Entry 7AD1 (electron microscopy, 2.92 A resolution); this record covers chains A and C of the 3 polymer chains in the assembly.

== Chain A (and C) ==
Protein: Spike glycoprotein, Envelope glycoprotein, SARS-CoV-2 S protein
Source organism: Severe acute respiratory syndrome coronavirus 2
Notes: chain C of this document is another copy of the same molecule, construct and numbering; everything in this record applies to it too
UniProt: chimeric construct of P0DTC2, M1E1E4: residues 1-1208 from P0DTC2 (SPIKE_SARS2) positions 1-1208 (same numbers); residues 1211-1238 from M1E1E4 positions 1-28 (UniProt number = residue number - 1210)
Amino-acid sequence (1297 residues; row label = number of the first residue in the row):
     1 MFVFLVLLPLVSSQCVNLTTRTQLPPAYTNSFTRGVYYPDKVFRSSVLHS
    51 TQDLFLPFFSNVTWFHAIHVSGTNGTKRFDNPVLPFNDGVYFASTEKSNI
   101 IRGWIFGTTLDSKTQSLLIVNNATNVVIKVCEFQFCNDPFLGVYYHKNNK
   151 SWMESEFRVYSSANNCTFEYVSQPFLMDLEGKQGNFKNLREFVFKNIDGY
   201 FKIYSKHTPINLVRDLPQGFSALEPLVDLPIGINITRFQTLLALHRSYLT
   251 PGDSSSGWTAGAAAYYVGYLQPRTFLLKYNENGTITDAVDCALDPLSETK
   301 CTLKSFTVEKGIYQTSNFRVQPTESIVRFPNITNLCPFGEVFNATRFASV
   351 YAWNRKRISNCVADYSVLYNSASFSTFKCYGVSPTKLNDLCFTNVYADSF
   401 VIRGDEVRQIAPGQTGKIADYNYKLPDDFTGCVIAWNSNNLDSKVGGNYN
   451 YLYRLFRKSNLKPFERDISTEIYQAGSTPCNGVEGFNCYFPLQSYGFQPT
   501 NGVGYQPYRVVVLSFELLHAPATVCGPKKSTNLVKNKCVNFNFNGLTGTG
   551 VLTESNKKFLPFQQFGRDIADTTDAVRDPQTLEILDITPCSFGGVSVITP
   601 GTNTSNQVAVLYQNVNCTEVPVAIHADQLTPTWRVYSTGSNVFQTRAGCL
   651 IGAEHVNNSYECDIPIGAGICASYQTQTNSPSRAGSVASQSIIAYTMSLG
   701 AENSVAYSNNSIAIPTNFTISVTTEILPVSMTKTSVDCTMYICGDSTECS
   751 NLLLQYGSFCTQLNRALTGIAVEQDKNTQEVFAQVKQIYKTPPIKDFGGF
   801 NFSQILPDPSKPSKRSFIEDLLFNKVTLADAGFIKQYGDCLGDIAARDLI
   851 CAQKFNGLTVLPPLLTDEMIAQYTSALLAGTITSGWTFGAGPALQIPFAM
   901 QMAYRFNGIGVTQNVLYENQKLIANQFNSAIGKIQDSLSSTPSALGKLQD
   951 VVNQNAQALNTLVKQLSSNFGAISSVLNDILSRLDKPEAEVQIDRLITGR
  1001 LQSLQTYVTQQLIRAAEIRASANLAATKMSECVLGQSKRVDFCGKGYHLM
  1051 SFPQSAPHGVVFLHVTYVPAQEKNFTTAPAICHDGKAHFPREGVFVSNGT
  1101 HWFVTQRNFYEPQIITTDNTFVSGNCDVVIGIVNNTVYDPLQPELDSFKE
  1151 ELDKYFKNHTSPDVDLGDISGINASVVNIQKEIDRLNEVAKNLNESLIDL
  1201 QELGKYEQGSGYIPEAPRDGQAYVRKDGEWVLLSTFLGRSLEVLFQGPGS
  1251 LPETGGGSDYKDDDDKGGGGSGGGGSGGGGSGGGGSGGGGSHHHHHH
Not modelled in the structure: 1-26, 70-81, 86-87, 114-115, 132-165, 173-185, 243-262, 443-448, 471-489, 502-503, 621-640, 677-689, 812, 828-854, 1148-1297 (chain C: 1-26, 66-80, 132-165, 173-185, 243-263, 445-448, 455-461, 471-490, 621-640, 677-689, 812, 828-855, 1148-1297)
Construct notes: conflict N614 (Asp in P0DTC2), S682 (Arg in P0DTC2), G685 (Arg in P0DTC2), P892 (Ala in P0DTC2), P942 (Ala in P0DTC2), P987 (Val in P0DTC2); linker (1209-1210, 1239-1241)
Swiss-Prot annotation at these positions:
  - region: N280 to C301 (Putative superantigen), R403 to D405 (Integrin-binding motif), N448 to F456 (Immunodominant HLA epitope recognized by the CD8+), P681, R683, A684 (Putative superantigen), S816 to Y837 (Fusion peptide 1), K835 to F855 (Fusion peptide 2), D1163 to E1202 (Heptad repeat 2)
  - site: R815, S816 (Cleavage)
  - glycosylation: N17 (N-linked (GlcNAc...) (complex) asparagine), N61 (N-linked (GlcNAc...) (hybrid) asparagine), N74 (N-linked (GlcNAc...) (complex) asparagine), N122 (N-linked (GlcNAc...) (hybrid) asparagine), N149 (N-linked (GlcNAc...) (complex) asparagine), N165 (N-linked (GlcNAc...) (complex) asparagine), N234 (N-linked (GlcNAc...) (high mannose) asparagine), N282 (N-linked (GlcNAc...) (complex) asparagine), T323 (O-linked (GalNAc) threonine), S325 (O-linked (HexNAc...) serine), N331 (N-linked (GlcNAc...) (complex) asparagine), N343 (N-linked (GlcNAc...) (complex) asparagine), N603 (N-linked (GlcNAc...) (hybrid) asparagine), N616 (N-linked (GlcNAc...) (complex) asparagine), N657 (N-linked (GlcNAc...) (complex) asparagine), T676 (O-linked (GlcNAc...) threonine), T678 (O-linked (GlcNAc...) threonine), N709 (N-linked (GlcNAc...) (high mannose) asparagine), N717 (N-linked (GlcNAc...) (hybrid) asparagine), N801 (N-linked (GlcNAc...) (hybrid) asparagine) and 6 more in UniProt
Cystine bridges: C131-C166, C291-C301, C379-C432, C538-C590, C617-C649, C662-C671, C738-C760, C743-C749, C1032-C1043, C1082-C1126
Covalent attachments: N-acetylglucosamine (NAG) linked to N709, N717, N801, N1074, N1098, N1134
What the authors report for this chain:
  - mutagenesis - T941P, A944G, K986P (10-fold): increased binding to ACE2
  - mutagenesis - T941P, A944P, K986P (3-fold): increased expression
  - mutagenesis - K986P: decreased stability
  - mutagenesis - T572I: increased stability
  - mutagenesis - T572I: decreased binding to ACE2
  - mutagenesis - T572I: abolished binding to CR3022

== Interface between chain A and chain C ==
Pairs across the interface (141):
  Y38(A) - L560(C)
  K41(A) - H519(C)
  K41(A) - A520(C)
  K41(A) - F562(C)
  K41(A) - Q563(C)
  K41(A) - Q564(C)
  V42(A) - Q563(C)
  V42(A) - F565(C)  hydrophobic
  V42(A) - R567(C)
  F43(A) - K558(C)
  F43(A) - F559(C)  hydrophobic
  F43(A) - Q563(C)
  F43(A) - F565(C)  hydrogen bond (backbone-backbone)
  F43(A) - G566(C)
  F43(A) - R567(C)  hydrogen bond (backbone-backbone)
  Y200(A) - R355(C)
  Y200(A) - Y396(C)
  E224(A) - F562(C)
  P225(A) - F562(C)  hydrophobic
  P230(A) - R357(C)
  P230(A) - Y396(C)
  Y369(A) - T415(C)
  G413(A) - P987(C)
  D737(A) - N317(C)  hydrogen bond
  M740(A) - R319(C)
  Q755(A) - S968(C)
  Q755(A) - N969(C)
  Q755(A) - F970(C)  hydrogen bond (backbone-backbone)
  Q755(A) - G971(C)
  Y756(A) - Q965(C)  hydrogen bond (backbone-side chain)
  Y756(A) - F970(C)
  G757(A) - Q965(C)
  G757(A) - S968(C)
  S758(A) - T961(C)
  S758(A) - Q965(C)  hydrogen bond (backbone-side chain)
  F759(A) - Q965(C)
  F759(A) - Q1002(C)
  F759(A) - S1003(C)
  Q762(A) - T961(C)
  Q762(A) - T1006(C)
  R765(A) - T961(C)
  K786(A) - G700(C)
  Q787(A) - A701(C)
  I788(A) - L699(C)  hydrophobic
  I788(A) - G700(C)
  I788(A) - A701(C)  hydrogen bond (backbone-backbone)
  I788(A) - E702(C)
  I788(A) - N703(C)  hydrogen bond (backbone-backbone)
  Y789(A) - N703(C)
  Y789(A) - V705(C)  hydrophobic
  K790(A) - E702(C)
  K790(A) - N703(C)
  P792(A) - Y707(C)  hydrophobic
  D796(A) - Y707(C)  hydrogen bond (backbone-side chain)
  D796(A) - N709(C)  hydrogen bond
  F797(A) - Y707(C)
  G857(A) - F592(C)
  L858(A) - F592(C)
  T859(A) - F592(C)
  V860(A) - N614(C)  hydrogen bond (backbone-side chain)
  L861(A) - Q613(C)
  P863(A) - A668(C)  hydrogen bond (backbone-backbone)
  L864(A) - P665(C)  hydrophobic
  L864(A) - A668(C)
  L864(A) - G669(C)  hydrogen bond (backbone-backbone)
  L865(A) - M697(C)  hydrophobic
  T866(A) - A668(C)
  T866(A) - G669(C)
  M869(A) - G669(C)
  M869(A) - M697(C)
  M869(A) - L699(C)
  Q872(A) - L699(C)
  Y873(A) - L699(C)
  T883(A) - V705(C)
  T883(A) - Y707(C)
  G889(A) - D1041(C)
  A890(A) - G1046(C)
  A890(A) - Y1047(C)  hydrophobic
  P892(A) - P1069(C)
  L894(A) - A713(C)
  L894(A) - P715(C)
  L894(A) - E1072(C)
  Q895(A) - V705(C)
  Q895(A) - A706(C)
  Q895(A) - S711(C)
  Q895(A) - I712(C)
  Q895(A) - A713(C)  hydrogen bond (backbone-backbone)
  Q895(A) - N1074(C)
  I896(A) - Y707(C)
  I896(A) - I712(C)  hydrophobic
  P897(A) - Y707(C)  hydrophobic
  P897(A) - N709(C)
  P897(A) - S711(C)
  P897(A) - T1077(C)
  F898(A) - Y707(C)  hydrogen bond (backbone-side chain)
  M900(A) - T1077(C)
  M900(A) - A1078(C)
  M900(A) - V1094(C)  hydrophobic
  Y904(A) - V1094(C)
  Y904(A) - R1107(C)
  Q913(A) - P1090(C)  hydrogen bond (side chain-backbone)
  N914(A) - F1089(C)
  N914(A) - F1121(C)
  N914(A) - S1123(C)  hydrogen bond
  Y917(A) - P1079(C)  hydrophobic
  Y917(A) - F1089(C)  hydrophobic
  Y917(A) - V1129(C)  hydrophobic
  E918(A) - S1123(C)  hydrogen bond
  E918(A) - V1128(C)
  Q920(A) - I1130(C)
  V963(A) - A570(C)
  K964(A) - I569(C)
  L966(A) - A570(C)
  S967(A) - D571(C)
  S975(A) - D571(C)
  V976(A) - D571(C)
  N978(A) - T547(C)  hydrogen bond (side chain-backbone)
  N978(A) - G548(C)
  L981(A) - K386(C)  hydrogen bond (backbone-side chain)
  S982(A) - K386(C)
  S982(A) - T547(C)
  R983(A) - G381(C)  hydrogen bond (side chain-backbone)
  R983(A) - V382(C)
  R983(A) - S383(C)  hydrogen bond (backbone-backbone)
  R983(A) - L517(C)
  L984(A) - S383(C)
  L984(A) - K386(C)
  D985(A) - S383(C)  hydrogen bond (backbone-side chain)
  L1001(A) - Q1002(C)
  Q1005(A) - Q1002(C)  hydrogen bond
  Q1005(A) - T1006(C)
  L1012(A) - Q1010(C)
  L1012(A) - I1013(C)  hydrophobic
  R1019(A) - E1017(C)
  S1030(A) - V1040(C)
  E1031(A) - R1039(C)  salt bridge
  E1031(A) - V1040(C)
  G1035(A) - V1040(C)
  R1039(A) - R1039(C)
  L1141(A) - L1141(C)  hydrophobic
  E1144(A) - L1145(C)
Other interface residues (no listed pair), chain A (98 interface residues in all): D40, V47, F168, N234, N282, G283, D745, T768, F855, N856, P862, W886, T887, G891, A893, N907, D994, T1009, I1013, T1027, L1034
Other interface residues (no listed pair), chain C (104 interface residues in all): Q314, L390, T430, D467, G545, K557, T572, P589, A647, G667, I670, C671, T696, S704, S708, N710, R995, G999, T1009, K1045, V1068, G1124

== Summary ==
Chain A and chain C form an interface of 98 and 104 residues respectively; the contacts include 24 hydrogen
bonds and 1 salt bridge. Among the polar pairs are E1031(A)-R1039(C), D737(A)-N317(C) and Y756(A)-Q965(C). The
paper reports that T941P, A944G and K986P of chain A increase binding to ACE2; T941P, A944P and K986P of chain
A increase expression.
Both chains are Spike glycoprotein, Envelope glycoprotein, SARS-CoV-2 S protein (Severe acute respiratory
syndrome coronavirus 2). Entry 7AD1 (Cryo-EM structure of a prefusion stabilized SARS-CoV-2 Spike (D614N,
R682S, R685G, A892P, A942P and V987P)(One up ...) was determined by electron microscopy (same publication as
7A4N).
